Entry 8REB (electron microscopy, 3.40 A resolution); this record covers chains C and D of the 9 polymer chains in the assembly.

# Chain C
Protein: DNA-directed RNA polymerase subunit beta
Source organism: Escherichia coli K-12
Reference sequence: P0A8V2 (RPOB_ECOLI); numbering as in UniProt (aligned over 1-1341)
Sequence (1341 residues; each row starts with the number of its first residue):
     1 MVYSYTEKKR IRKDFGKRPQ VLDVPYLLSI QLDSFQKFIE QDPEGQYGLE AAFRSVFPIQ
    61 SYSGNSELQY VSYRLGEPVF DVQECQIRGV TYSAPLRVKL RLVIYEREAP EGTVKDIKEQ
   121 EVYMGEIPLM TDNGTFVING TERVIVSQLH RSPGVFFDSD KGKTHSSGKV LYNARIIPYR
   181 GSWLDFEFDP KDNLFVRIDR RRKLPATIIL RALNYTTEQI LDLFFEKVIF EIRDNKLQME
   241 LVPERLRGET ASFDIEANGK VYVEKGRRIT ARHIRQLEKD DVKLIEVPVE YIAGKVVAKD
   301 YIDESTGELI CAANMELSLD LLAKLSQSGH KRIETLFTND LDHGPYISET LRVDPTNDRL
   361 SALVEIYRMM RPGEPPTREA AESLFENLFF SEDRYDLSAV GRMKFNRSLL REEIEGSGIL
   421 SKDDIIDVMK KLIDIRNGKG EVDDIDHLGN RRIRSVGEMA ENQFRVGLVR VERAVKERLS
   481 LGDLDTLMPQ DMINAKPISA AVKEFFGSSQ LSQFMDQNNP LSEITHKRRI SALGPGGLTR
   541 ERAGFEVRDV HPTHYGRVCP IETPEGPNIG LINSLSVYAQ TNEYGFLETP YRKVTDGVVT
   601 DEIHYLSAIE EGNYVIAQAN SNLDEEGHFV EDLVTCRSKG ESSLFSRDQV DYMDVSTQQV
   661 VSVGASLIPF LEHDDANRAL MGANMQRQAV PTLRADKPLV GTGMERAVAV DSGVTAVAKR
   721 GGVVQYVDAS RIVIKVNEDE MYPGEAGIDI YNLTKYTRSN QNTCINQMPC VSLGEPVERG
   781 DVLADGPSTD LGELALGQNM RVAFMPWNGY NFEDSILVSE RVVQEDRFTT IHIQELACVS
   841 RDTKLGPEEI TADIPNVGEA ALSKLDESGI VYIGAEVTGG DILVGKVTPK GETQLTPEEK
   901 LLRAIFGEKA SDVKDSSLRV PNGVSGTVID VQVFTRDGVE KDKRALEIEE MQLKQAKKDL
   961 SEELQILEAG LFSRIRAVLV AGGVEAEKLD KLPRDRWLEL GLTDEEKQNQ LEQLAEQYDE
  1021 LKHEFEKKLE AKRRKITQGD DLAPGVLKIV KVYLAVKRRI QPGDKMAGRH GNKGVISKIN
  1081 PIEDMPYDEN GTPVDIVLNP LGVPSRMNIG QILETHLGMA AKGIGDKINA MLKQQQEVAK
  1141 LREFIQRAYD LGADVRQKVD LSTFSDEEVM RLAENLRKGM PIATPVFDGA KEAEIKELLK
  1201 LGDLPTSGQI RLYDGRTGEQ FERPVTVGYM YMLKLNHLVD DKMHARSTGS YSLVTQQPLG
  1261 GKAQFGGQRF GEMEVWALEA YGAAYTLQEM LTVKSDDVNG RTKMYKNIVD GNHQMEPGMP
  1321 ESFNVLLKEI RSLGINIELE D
Curated features (UniProtKB/Swiss-Prot):
  - modified residue (N6-acetyllysine): K1022, K1200
  - mutagenesis: I561 (I561S: Resistant to antibiotics salinamide A and B), I569 (I569S: Resistant to antibiotics salinamide A and B), A665 (A665E: Resistant to antibiotics salinamide A and B), D675 (D675A/G: Resistant to antibiotics salinamide A and B), N677 (N677H/K: Resistant to antibiotics salinamide A and B), L680 (L680M: Resistant to antibiotics salinamide A and B), E813 (E813K: Disrupts the enzyme's active center)

# Chain D
Protein: DNA-directed RNA polymerase subunit beta'
Source organism: Escherichia coli K-12
Reference sequence: P0A8T7 (RPOC_ECOLI); residue numbers follow UniProt; this construct covers 4-1376
Sequence (1373 residues; each row starts with the number of its first residue):
     4 LLKFLKAQTK TEEFDAIKIA LASPDMIRSW SFGEVKKPET INYRTFKPER DGLFCARIFG
    64 PVKDYECLCG KYKRLKHRGV ICEKCGVEVT QTKVRRERMG HIELASPTAH IWFLKSLPSR
   124 IGLLLDMPLR DIERVLYFES YVVIEGGMTN LERQQILTEE QYLDALEEFG DEFDAKMGAE
   184 AIQALLKSMD LEQECEQLRE ELNETNSETK RKKLTKRIKL LEAFVQSGNK PEWMILTVLP
   244 VLPPDLRPLV PLDGGRFATS DLNDLYRRVI NRNNRLKRLL DLAAPDIIVR NEKRMLQEAV
   304 DALLDNGRRG RAITGSNKRP LKSLADMIKG KQGRFRQNLL GKRVDYSGRS VITVGPYLRL
   364 HQCGLPKKMA LELFKPFIYG KLELRGLATT IKAAKKMVER EEAVVWDILD EVIREHPVLL
   424 NRAPTLHRLG IQAFEPVLIE GKAIQLHPLV CAAYNADFDG DQMAVHVPLT LEAQLEARAL
   484 MMSTNNILSP ANGEPIIVPS QDVVLGLYYM TRDCVNAKGE GMVLTGPKEA ERLYRSGLAS
   544 LHARVKVRIT EYEKDANGEL VAKTSLKDTT VGRAILWMIV PKGLPYSIVN QALGKKAISK
   604 MLNTCYRILG LKPTVIFADQ IMYTGFAYAA RSGASVGIDD MVIPEKKHEI ISEAEAEVAE
   664 IQEQFQSGLV TAGERYNKVI DIWAAANDRV SKAMMDNLQT ETVINRDGQE EKQVSFNSIY
   724 MMADSGARGS AAQIRQLAGM RGLMAKPDGS IIETPITANF REGLNVLQYF ISTHGARKGL
   784 ADTALKTANS GYLTRRLVDV AQDLVVTEDD CGTHEGIMMT PVIEGGDVKE PLRDRVLGRV
   844 TAEDVLKPGT ADILVPRNTL LHEQWCDLLE ENSVDAVKVR SVVSCDTDFG VCAHCYGRDL
   904 ARGHIINKGE AIGVIAAQSI GEPGTQLTMR TFHIGGAASR AAAESSIQVK NKGSIKLSNV
   964 KSVVNSSGKL VITSRNTELK LIDEFGRTKE SYKVPYGAVL AKGDGEQVAG GETVANWDPH
  1024 TMPVITEVSG FVRFTDMIDG QTITRQTDEL TGLSSLVVLD SAERTAGGKD LRPALKIVDA
  1084 QGNDVLIPGT DMPAQYFLPG KAIVQLEDGV QISSGDTLAR IPQESGGTKD ITGGLPRVAD
  1144 LFEARRPKEP AILAEISGIV SFGKETKGKR RLVITPVDGS DPYEEMIPKW RQLNVFEGER
  1204 VERGDVISDG PEAPHDILRL RGVHAVTRYI VNEVQDVYRL QGVKINDKHI EVIVRQMLRK
  1264 ATIVNAGSSD FLEGEQVEYS RVKIANRELE ANGKVGATYS RDLLGITKAS LATESFISAA
  1324 SFQETTRVLT EAAVAGKRDE LRGLKENVIV GRLIPAGTGY AYHQDRMRRR AAG
Disordered / not traced: 933-944, 1050-1056, 1068-1074, 1089-1096, 1127-1135
Curated features (UniProtKB/Swiss-Prot):
  - binding site (Zn(2+)): C70, C72, C85, C88, C814, C888, C895, C898
  - binding site (Mg(2+)): D460, D462, D464
  - modified residue: K983 (N6-acetyllysine)
  - mutagenesis: Q504 (Q504P: Resistant to antibiotics salinamide A and B), N690 (N690D: Resistant to antibiotics salinamide A and B), M697 (M697V: Resistant to antibiotics salinamide A and B), A735 (A735T: Resistant to antibiotics salinamide A and B), R738 (R738C/H/P/S: Resistant to antibiotics salinamide A and B), A748 (A748E: Resistant to antibiotics salinamide A and B), P758 (P758S/T: Resistant to antibiotics salinamide A and B), F763 (F763C: Resistant to antibiotics salinamide A and B), S775 (S775A: Resistant to antibiotics salinamide A and B), A779 (A779T/V: Resistant to antibiotics salinamide A and B), R780 (R780C: Resistant to antibiotics salinamide A and B), G782 (G782A/C: Resistant to antibiotics salinamide A and B), 1 further mutagenesis entry in UniProt
Metal / ion sites: Zn2+ site 1: C70, L71, C88; Mg2+: D460, D462, D464 (shared with 1 residue of chain R); Zn2+ site 2: C814, C898

# How chain C and chain D interact
Contacting residue pairs (344; chain C residue first):
  F545(C) - D785(D)
  F545(C) - L788(D)  hydrophobic
  R548(C) - R780(D)
  D549(C) - P750(D)
  D549(C) - R780(D)
  D549(C) - K781(D)  salt bridge
  V550(C) - F773(D)  hydrophobic
  V550(C) - T776(D)
  V550(C) - H777(D)  hydrogen bond (backbone-side chain)
  V550(C) - R780(D)
  H551(C) - F773(D)
  H554(C) - F773(D)
  Y555(C) - V769(D)
  Y555(C) - F773(D)
  P560(C) - F773(D)  hydrophobic
  P560(C) - T776(D)
  P560(C) - R780(D)  hydrogen bond (backbone-side chain)
  I561(C) - Y772(D)  hydrophobic
  T563(C) - R780(D)
  G566(C) - A787(D)
  I569(C) - R780(D)
  I569(C) - L783(D)  hydrophobic
  G570(C) - R780(D)
  Q618(C) - V769(D)
  Q618(C) - L770(D)
  T635(C) - L770(D)
  R637(C) - L770(D)
  S642(C) - L770(D)
  T657(C) - V769(D)
  V660(C) - V769(D)  hydrophobic
  V660(C) - F773(D)  hydrophobic
  L671(C) - Y772(D)  hydrogen bond (backbone-side chain)
  E672(C) - F763(D)
  E672(C) - G766(D)
  E672(C) - L767(D)
  H673(C) - F763(D)  hydrogen bond (side chain-backbone)
  H673(C) - R764(D)  hydrogen bond (side chain-backbone)
  H673(C) - E765(D)
  H673(C) - G766(D)
  D674(C) - F763(D)
  D674(C) - Y772(D)  hydrogen bond (backbone-side chain)
  D675(C) - R744(D)  salt bridge
  D675(C) - F763(D)
  D675(C) - Y772(D)
  A676(C) - Y772(D)
  A676(C) - A779(D)  hydrophobic
  A679(C) - Y772(D)
  L680(C) - L783(D)  hydrophobic
  F804(C) - A637(D)
  F804(C) - S638(D)  hydrogen bond (backbone-side chain)
  M805(C) - A633(D)
  M805(C) - G636(D)
  M805(C) - A637(D)
  P806(C) - D505(D)
  P806(C) - A632(D)
  P806(C) - A633(D)
  P806(C) - A637(D)
  N808(C) - P359(D)
  N808(C) - F629(D)
  N808(C) - A633(D)
  G809(C) - V357(D)
  G809(C) - P359(D)
  G809(C) - F629(D)
  Y810(C) - V357(D)
  Y810(C) - P359(D)
  N811(C) - D505(D)
  F812(C) - V357(D)  hydrophobic
  F812(C) - P451(D)  hydrophobic
  F812(C) - F461(D)
  F812(C) - S503(D)
  F812(C) - Q504(D)
  F812(C) - F629(D)  hydrophobic
  E813(C) - D460(D)
  E813(C) - F461(D)
  E813(C) - Q504(D)  hydrogen bond (backbone-side chain)
  D814(C) - F461(D)
  D814(C) - D462(D)
  S815(C) - V357(D)
  S815(C) - F461(D)
  Q1061(C) - K445(D)
  G1063(C) - A446(D)
  K1065(C) - D462(D)
  K1073(C) - D462(D)  salt bridge
  G1074(C) - F461(D)
  G1074(C) - D462(D)
  V1075(C) - I355(D)
  V1075(C) - T356(D)
  V1075(C) - F461(D)  hydrogen bond (backbone-backbone)
  V1075(C) - G463(D)
  I1076(C) - T356(D)
  S1077(C) - V357(D)  hydrogen bond (side chain-backbone)
  N1099(C) - Q504(D)  hydrogen bond
  N1099(C) - D505(D)  hydrogen bond
  P1100(C) - A637(D)
  P1100(C) - M725(D)  hydrophobic
  L1101(C) - Q504(D)
  L1101(C) - D505(D)
  L1101(C) - L508(D)  hydrophobic
  L1101(C) - M725(D)  hydrophobic
  L1101(C) - A730(D)  hydrophobic
  L1101(C) - R731(D)
  V1103(C) - V639(D)  hydrophobic
  P1104(C) - M725(D)  hydrophobic
  S1105(C) - R731(D)  hydrogen bond
  S1105(C) - Q736(D)
  R1106(C) - R731(D)
  M1107(C) - Q739(D)
  M1107(C) - L740(D)  hydrophobic
  M1107(C) - F763(D)  hydrophobic
  I1109(C) - I641(D)  hydrophobic
  I1109(C) - M644(D)  hydrophobic
  I1109(C) - L740(D)  hydrophobic
  I1109(C) - F763(D)  hydrophobic
  I1112(C) - V639(D)  hydrophobic
  I1112(C) - G640(D)
  I1112(C) - I641(D)
  L1113(C) - I641(D)  hydrophobic
  H1116(C) - I641(D)  hydrogen bond (side chain-backbone)
  F1187(C) - L767(D)
  F1187(C) - Y772(D)  hydrophobic
  E1192(C) - I641(D)
  E1192(C) - R764(D)  salt bridge
  K1196(C) - D642(D)  salt bridge
  S1207(C) - D642(D)
  Q1209(C) - G640(D)
  Q1209(C) - D643(D)
  E1219(C) - R634(D)  salt bridge
  F1221(C) - A633(D)
  F1221(C) - R634(D)
  E1222(C) - Y512(D)  hydrogen bond
  E1222(C) - Y537(D)  hydrogen bond
  E1222(C) - R634(D)
  E1222(C) - S635(D)
  R1223(C) - Y512(D)
  R1223(C) - S635(D)  hydrogen bond (backbone-backbone)
  R1223(C) - G636(D)
  R1223(C) - F719(D)  hydrogen bond (side chain-backbone)
  R1223(C) - S721(D)
  R1223(C) - M724(D)
  P1224(C) - G636(D)
  V1225(C) - G636(D)
  V1225(C) - S638(D)
  T1226(C) - S638(D)  hydrogen bond (backbone-side chain)
  T1226(C) - V639(D)  hydrogen bond (side chain-backbone)
  T1226(C) - G640(D)
  V1239(C) - V354(D)  hydrophobic
  D1240(C) - K445(D)
  K1242(C) - R352(D)
  K1242(C) - S353(D)
  K1242(C) - Q465(D)
  M1243(C) - R352(D)
  M1243(C) - S353(D)
  M1243(C) - K371(D)
  M1243(C) - M372(D)  hydrophobic
  M1243(C) - K445(D)
  H1244(C) - G351(D)
  H1244(C) - R352(D)  hydrogen bond (backbone-backbone)
  H1244(C) - M372(D)
  A1245(C) - S350(D)
  A1245(C) - G351(D)
  A1245(C) - M372(D)
  A1245(C) - E375(D)
  A1245(C) - L376(D)  hydrophobic
  R1246(C) - D348(D)  salt bridge
  R1246(C) - Y349(D)  hydrogen bond (backbone-backbone)
  R1246(C) - S350(D)  hydrogen bond (backbone-backbone)
  R1246(C) - E375(D)
  R1246(C) - L376(D)
  S1247(C) - D348(D)
  S1247(C) - Y349(D)
  S1247(C) - E375(D)  hydrogen bond (side chain-backbone)
  S1247(C) - K378(D)
  T1248(C) - D348(D)  hydrogen bond (backbone-side chain)
  Y1251(C) - D348(D)
  L1253(C) - R99(D)  hydrogen bond (backbone-side chain)
  V1254(C) - R99(D)
  V1254(C) - L249(D)  hydrophobic
  T1255(C) - R99(D)
  T1255(C) - Q340(D)
  Q1257(C) - Q340(D)  hydrogen bond (side chain-backbone)
  Q1257(C) - K345(D)
  Q1257(C) - R346(D)
  P1258(C) - R346(D)
  L1259(C) - R346(D)
  G1260(C) - R346(D)
  F1265(C) - E375(D)
  G1267(C) - R346(D)  hydrogen bond (backbone-side chain)
  G1267(C) - V347(D)
  G1267(C) - S350(D)
  Q1268(C) - R346(D)
  Q1268(C) - V347(D)  hydrogen bond (backbone-backbone)
  Q1268(C) - S350(D)  hydrogen bond (backbone-side chain)
  Q1268(C) - G351(D)
  Q1268(C) - R352(D)  hydrogen bond
  Q1268(C) - A467(D)
  Q1268(C) - H469(D)
  R1269(C) - F338(D)  hydrogen bond (side chain-backbone)
  R1269(C) - R339(D)  hydrogen bond (side chain-backbone)
  R1269(C) - G344(D)  hydrogen bond (side chain-backbone)
  R1269(C) - R346(D)
  F1270(C) - L343(D)
  F1270(C) - G344(D)
  F1270(C) - K345(D)  hydrogen bond (backbone-backbone)
  F1270(C) - V347(D)  hydrophobic
  F1270(C) - H469(D)
  G1271(C) - L343(D)
  E1272(C) - F338(D)
  E1272(C) - L342(D)
  E1272(C) - L343(D)  hydrogen bond (backbone-backbone)
  E1272(C) - R798(D)  salt bridge
  M1273(C) - T428(D)
  E1274(C) - N424(D)  hydrogen bond
  E1274(C) - A426(D)
  E1274(C) - T428(D)  hydrogen bond
  V1275(C) - L343(D)  hydrophobic
  W1276(C) - R798(D)
  W1276(C) - V801(D)
  W1276(C) - V917(D)
  W1276(C) - Q921(D)  hydrogen bond (backbone-side chain)
  A1277(C) - T428(D)
  A1277(C) - R431(D)
  A1277(C) - I434(D)  hydrophobic
  A1277(C) - Q921(D)
  L1278(C) - I434(D)  hydrophobic
  L1278(C) - M484(D)  hydrophobic
  E1279(C) - A914(D)
  E1279(C) - V917(D)
  E1279(C) - L1347(D)
  E1279(C) - V1351(D)
  E1279(C) - I1357(D)
  A1280(C) - R431(D)  hydrogen bond (backbone-side chain)
  A1280(C) - I918(D)
  A1280(C) - Q921(D)
  Y1281(C) - R431(D)  hydrogen bond (side chain-backbone)
  Y1281(C) - L432(D)
  Y1281(C) - I434(D)
  Y1281(C) - Q435(D)
  Y1281(C) - L483(D)
  Y1281(C) - M484(D)  hydrophobic
  Y1281(C) - N489(D)  hydrogen bond
  G1282(C) - A1359(D)
  G1282(C) - G1360(D)
  G1282(C) - T1361(D)  hydrogen bond (backbone-backbone)
  A1283(C) - E479(D)
  A1283(C) - M484(D)  hydrophobic
  A1284(C) - E479(D)  hydrogen bond (backbone-side chain)
  A1284(C) - L1356(D)
  A1284(C) - I1357(D)  hydrophobic
  A1284(C) - T1361(D)  hydrogen bond (backbone-side chain)
  A1284(C) - G1362(D)
  Y1285(C) - E475(D)
  Y1285(C) - E479(D)  hydrogen bond (backbone-side chain)
  Y1285(C) - L1356(D)  hydrophobic
  Y1285(C) - T1361(D)
  T1286(C) - A476(D)
  T1286(C) - E479(D)  hydrogen bond
  L1287(C) - V1351(D)  hydrophobic
  L1287(C) - I1357(D)  hydrophobic
  Q1288(C) - G1354(D)
  Q1288(C) - R1355(D)
  Q1288(C) - L1356(D)
  E1289(C) - V470(D)
  E1289(C) - P471(D)
  E1289(C) - L472(D)  hydrogen bond (side chain-backbone)
  E1289(C) - T473(D)  hydrogen bond
  E1289(C) - A476(D)
  M1290(C) - V347(D)  hydrophobic
  L1291(C) - K345(D)  hydrogen bond (backbone-side chain)
  L1291(C) - V1351(D)
  T1292(C) - G1354(D)
  K1294(C) - D348(D)
  K1294(C) - V470(D)  hydrogen bond (side chain-backbone)
  K1294(C) - L472(D)
  S1295(C) - K345(D)
  S1295(C) - R346(D)
  M1304(C) - L472(D)
  Y1305(C) - Y349(D)
  Y1305(C) - P379(D)  hydrophobic
  Y1305(C) - Y382(D)
  I1308(C) - P379(D)  hydrophobic
  I1308(C) - F380(D)  hydrophobic
  I1308(C) - L472(D)  hydrophobic
  V1309(C) - P379(D)
  V1309(C) - G383(D)
  H1313(C) - F380(D)
  H1313(C) - T473(D)
  H1313(C) - L474(D)
  H1313(C) - Q477(D)
  P1320(C) - K345(D)
  P1320(C) - V1353(D)
  E1321(C) - R99(D)  salt bridge
  S1322(C) - Q340(D)  hydrogen bond (side chain-backbone)
  F1323(C) - I20(D)  hydrophobic
  F1323(C) - N341(D)
  F1323(C) - I1352(D)  hydrophobic
  F1323(C) - V1353(D)  hydrophobic
  V1325(C) - R99(D)
  V1325(C) - L249(D)  hydrophobic
  L1326(C) - K332(D)
  L1326(C) - R337(D)
  K1328(C) - E100(D)
  K1328(C) - L245(D)
  K1328(C) - P246(D)
  K1328(C) - L249(D)
  E1329(C) - M330(D)
  E1329(C) - I331(D)
  E1329(C) - K332(D)  salt bridge
  I1330(C) - I331(D)  hydrophobic
  I1330(C) - L1332(D)  hydrophobic
  R1331(C) - W33(D)
  R1331(C) - M102(D)
  R1331(C) - P243(D)
  S1332(C) - P243(D)
  S1332(C) - L245(D)
  S1332(C) - Y269(D)  hydrogen bond
  S1332(C) - L327(D)
  L1333(C) - P243(D)
  L1333(C) - L307(D)  hydrophobic
  L1333(C) - L327(D)  hydrophobic
  G1334(C) - L24(D)
  G1334(C) - A25(D)  hydrogen bond (backbone-backbone)
  G1334(C) - H113(D)
  I1335(C) - I22(D)  hydrophobic
  I1335(C) - A23(D)
  I1335(C) - W33(D)
  I1335(C) - W115(D)
  N1336(C) - I22(D)
  N1336(C) - A23(D)  hydrogen bond (backbone-backbone)
  N1336(C) - A25(D)
  N1336(C) - M29(D)  hydrogen bond
  N1336(C) - W33(D)
  I1337(C) - K21(D)
  E1338(C) - I20(D)
  E1338(C) - K21(D)  hydrogen bond (backbone-backbone)
  L1339(C) - E15(D)
  L1339(C) - F17(D)  hydrophobic
  L1339(C) - I20(D)  hydrophobic
  E1340(C) - F17(D)
  E1340(C) - D18(D)  hydrogen bond (backbone-backbone)
  E1340(C) - A19(D)
  E1340(C) - K21(D)
  E1340(C) - R1341(D)
  D1341(C) - E16(D)
  D1341(C) - D18(D)
Also at the interface, not in a pair above, chain C (156 interface residues in all): P552, C559, N620, E641, N677, W807, P1062, G1102, Q1256, G1261, D1296, N1299, M1315, G1318, M1319
Also at the interface, not in a pair above, chain D (182 interface residues in all): A10, D248, P251, Y360, L422, R425, P427, H430, Q448, A459, V506, L544, A630, N720, G732, K749, I755, T757, N768, S775, A784, T797, F1319, I1320, A1336

# In short
156 residues of chain C and 182 residues of chain D are in contact, with 58 hydrogen bonds and 10 salt
bridges. Polar contacts include D549(C)-K781(D), D675(C)-R744(D) and K1073(C)-D462(D).
Here chain C is DNA-directed RNA polymerase subunit beta and chain D is DNA-directed RNA polymerase subunit
beta', both from Escherichia coli K-12. Entry 8REB (Cryo-EM structure of bacterial RNA polymerase-sigma54
initial transcribing complex - 6nt complex) was determined by electron microscopy together with 8RE4, 8REA,
8REC, 8RED and 8REE from the same study.
